4E0T - chains A and B; structure by X-ray diffraction, 2.25 A resolution.

[Chain A (and B)]
Molecule: Cyclic dipeptide N-prenyltransferase
From: Aspergillus fumigatus
Notes: chain B of this document is another copy of the same molecule, construct and numbering; everything in this record applies to it too
UniProt: D1D8L6 (D1D8L6_ASPFM); residues 29-440 here = UniProt positions 29-440
Amino-acid sequence (428 residues; numbered 13 to 440; the number before each row is that of its first residue):
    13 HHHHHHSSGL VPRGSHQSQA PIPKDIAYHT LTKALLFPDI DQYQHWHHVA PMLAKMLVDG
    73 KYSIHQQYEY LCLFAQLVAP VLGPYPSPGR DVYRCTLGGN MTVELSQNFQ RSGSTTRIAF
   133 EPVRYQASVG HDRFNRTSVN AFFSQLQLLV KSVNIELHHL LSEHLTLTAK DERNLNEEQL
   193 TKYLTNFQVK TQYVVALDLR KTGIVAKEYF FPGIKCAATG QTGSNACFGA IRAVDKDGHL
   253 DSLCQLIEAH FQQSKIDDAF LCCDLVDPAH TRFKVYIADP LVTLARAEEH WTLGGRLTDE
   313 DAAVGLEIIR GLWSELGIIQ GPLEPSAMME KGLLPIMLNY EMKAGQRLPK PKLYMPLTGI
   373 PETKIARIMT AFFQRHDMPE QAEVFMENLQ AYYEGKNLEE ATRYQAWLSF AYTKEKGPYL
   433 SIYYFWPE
Unresolved in the structure: 13-32 (chain B: 13-32, 123-124)
Sequence notes: expression tag (13-28)
Curated features (UniProtKB/Swiss-Prot):
  - binding site (substrate): Thr-108, Glu-116, Phe-223
  - binding site (dimethylallyl diphosphate): Arg-129, Lys-219, Tyr-221, Lys-286, Tyr-288, Tyr-366, Tyr-431, Tyr-435
  - mutagenesis: Thr-108 (T108A: Decreases the enzymatic activity), Ala-131 (A131G: Does not significantly affect the enzymatic activity; A131V: Strongly decreases the enzymatic activity)
Metal / ion sites: Na+: Leu-369, Ile-372, Glu-374, Thr-414, Gln-417

[Chain A / chain B interface]
Contacting residue pairs (45):
  Ile-38(A) / His-77(B)
  Thr-42(A) / His-77(B)
  Thr-42(A) / Glu-81(B)
  Leu-43(A) / Cys-84(B)  hydrophobic
  Lys-45(A) / Glu-81(B)
  Lys-45(A) / Leu-85(B)
  Lys-45(A) / Leu-161(B)
  Ala-46(A) / Glu-81(B)
  Ala-46(A) / Cys-84(B)  hydrophobic
  Ala-46(A) / Leu-85(B)
  Ala-46(A) / Gln-88(B)
  Ala-46(A) / Leu-161(B)
  Leu-47(A) / Cys-84(B)  hydrophobic
  Leu-47(A) / Gln-88(B)
  Leu-47(A) / Leu-161(B)
  Leu-48(A) / Gln-88(B)
  Leu-48(A) / Leu-89(B)  hydrophobic
  Leu-48(A) / Gln-157(B)
  Leu-48(A) / Leu-160(B)  hydrophobic
  Ile-76(A) / Ile-76(B)  hydrophobic
  Ile-76(A) / His-77(B)
  His-77(A) / Ile-38(B)
  His-77(A) / Thr-42(B)
  His-77(A) / Ile-76(B)
  His-77(A) / Tyr-80(B)  hydrogen bond
  Tyr-80(A) / His-77(B)  hydrogen bond
  Tyr-80(A) / Tyr-80(B)  hydrophobic
  Glu-81(A) / Thr-42(B)
  Glu-81(A) / Lys-45(B)  salt bridge
  Glu-81(A) / Ala-46(B)
  Cys-84(A) / Leu-43(B)  hydrophobic
  Cys-84(A) / Ala-46(B)  hydrophobic
  Cys-84(A) / Leu-47(B)  hydrophobic
  Cys-84(A) / Cys-84(B)  hydrophobic
  Leu-85(A) / Lys-45(B)
  Leu-85(A) / Ala-46(B)
  Gln-88(A) / Ala-46(B)
  Gln-88(A) / Leu-47(B)
  Gln-88(A) / Leu-48(B)  hydrogen bond (side chain-backbone)
  Gln-88(A) / Gln-88(B)
  Leu-89(A) / Leu-48(B)  hydrophobic
  Gln-157(A) / Leu-48(B)
  Leu-161(A) / Lys-45(B)
  Leu-161(A) / Ala-46(B)
  Leu-161(A) / Leu-47(B)
Also at the interface, not in a pair above, chain A (19 interface residues in all): Thr-44, Leu-160
Also at the interface, not in a pair above, chain B (20 interface residues in all): Ile-34, Thr-44

[Overview]
The interface between chain A and chain B involves 19 residues on one side and 20 on the other, with 3
hydrogen bonds and 1 salt bridge. Polar contacts include Glu-81(A)/Lys-45(B), His-77(A)/Tyr-80(B) and
Gln-88(A)/Leu-48(B).
Chain A and chain B are both Cyclic dipeptide N-prenyltransferase (Aspergillus fumigatus); the structure,
Crystal structure of CdpNPT in its unbound state, was determined by X-ray diffraction.
